PDB entry 7JIF | X-ray diffraction, 1.76 A resolution | chain A

Chain A:
Protein: GTPase HRas
Organism: Homo sapiens
UniProtKB: P01112 (RASH_HUMAN); residue numbers follow UniProt; this construct covers 1-166
Amino-acid sequence (166 residues; row label = number of the first residue in the row):
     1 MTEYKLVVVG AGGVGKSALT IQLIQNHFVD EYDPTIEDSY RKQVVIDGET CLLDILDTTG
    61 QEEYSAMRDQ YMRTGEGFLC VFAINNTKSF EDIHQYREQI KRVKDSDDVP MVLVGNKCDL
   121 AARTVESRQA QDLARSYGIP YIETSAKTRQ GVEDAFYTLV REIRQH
Construct notes: engineered mutation Thr59 (Ala in P01112)
Bound ions: Mg2+: Ser17, Thr35 (together with GMP-PNP)
Ligand contacts: GMP-PNP (GNP; phosphoaminophosphonic acid-guanylate ester): Ala11, Gly12, Gly13, Val14, Gly15, Lys16, Ser17, Ala18, Phe28, Val29, Asp30, Glu31, Pro34, Thr35, Thr58, Thr59, Gly60, Asn116, Lys117, Asp119, Leu120, Ser145, Ala146, Lys147
Swiss-Prot annotation at these positions:
  - region: His166 (Hypervariable region)
  - motif: Tyr32 to Tyr40 (Effector region)
  - binding site (GTP): Gly13 to Ala18, Val29 to Thr35, Asn116 to Asp119, Ser145 to Lys147
  - modified residue: Met1 (N-acetylmethionine), Thr2 (N-acetylthreonine), Cys118 (S-nitrosocysteine)
  - glycosylation: Thr35 (Microbial infection: O-linked (Glc) threonine)
  - natural variant: Gly12 (G12A: In CSTLO; G12C: In CSTLO; G12D: In CSTLO; G12E: In CSTLO; G12S: In CSTLO and CMEMS; G12V: In CSTLO, bladder carcinoma and CMEMS), Gly13 (G13C: In CSTLO; G13D: In CSTLO; G13R: In SFM), Gln22 (Q22K: In CMEMS), Glu37 (E37EE: In CSTLO), Thr58 (T58I: In CSTLO), Gln61 (Q61K: In NMTC2; Q61L: In melanoma), Glu63 (E63K: In CMEMS), Ser89 (S89C: Found in a patient with severe fetal hydrops and pleural effusion; uncertain significance), Lys117 (K117R: In CSTLO), Ala146 (A146T: In CSTLO; A146V: In CSTLO)
  - mutagenesis: Ser17 (S17N: Dominant negative. Prevents PLCE1 EGF-induced recruitment to plasma membrane. No effect on subcellular location of isoform 2), Asn26 (N26G: Loss of interaction with PLCE1; when associated with V-12), Val29 (V29A: No effect on interaction with PLCE1; when associated with V-12), Tyr32 (Y32F: Loss of interaction and recruitment to plasma membrane of PLCE1; when associated with V-12), Pro34 (P34G: No effect on interaction with PLCE1; when associated with V-12), Thr35 (T35S: Loss of interaction with PLCE1; when associated with V-12), Glu37 (E37G: No effect on interaction with PLCE1; when associated with V-12), Asp38 (D38N: No effect on interaction with PLCE1; when associated with V-12), Ser39 (S39C: No effect on interaction with PLCE1; when associated with V-12), Gln61 (Q61I: Moderately increased transformation of cultured cell lines; Q61R: Promotes interaction with SHOC2 and PP1C; Q61V: Strongly increased transformation of cultured cell lines), Ala83 (A83T: GTP-binding activity reduced by factor of 30), Cys118 (C118S: Abolishes S-nitrosylation. No stimulation of guanine nucleotide exchange), 3 further mutagenesis entries in UniProt
What the authors report for this chain:
  - contacts within the chain: Thr35-Thr59 (hydrogen bond), Thr59-Gln61 (hydrogen bond)
  - conformationally variable residues (loop rearrangement): Ile36, Thr58, Gly60
  - post-translational modification sites: Thr59 (citing earlier work)
  - catalytic residues: Thr59 (proposed by the authors, not directly observed)

Summary:
Ligands of chain A: GMP-PNP. Ser17 and Thr35 form the Mg2+ site. UniProt lists 20 GTP-binding residues and 16
mutagenesis sites. From the paper: the catalytic residue Thr59; a modification site at Thr59.
Chain A is GTPase HRas (Homo sapiens); the structure, HRAS A59T GppNHp, was determined by X-ray diffraction
(same publication as 7JIG, 7JIH, 7JII and 7KMR).
